PDB entry 6V15 | X-ray diffraction, 2.80 A resolution | chains A and C of the 5 polymer chains in the assembly

== Chain A ==
Protein: HLA class II histocompatibility antigen, DR alpha chain
Organism: Homo sapiens
UniProtKB: P01903 (DRA_HUMAN); residues 5-181 here correspond to UniProt positions 30-206 (UniProt number = residue number + 25)
Chain sequence (189 residues; row label = number of the first residue in the row):
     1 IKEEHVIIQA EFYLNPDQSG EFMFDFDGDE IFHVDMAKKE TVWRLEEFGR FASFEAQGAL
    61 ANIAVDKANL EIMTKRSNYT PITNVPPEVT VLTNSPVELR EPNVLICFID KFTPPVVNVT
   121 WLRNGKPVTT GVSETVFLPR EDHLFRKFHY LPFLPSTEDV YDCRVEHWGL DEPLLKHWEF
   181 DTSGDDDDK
Disordered / not traced: 1-3, 181-189
Cystine bridges: C107-C163
Glycans and other covalent adducts: N-acetylglucosamine (NAG) linked to N78, N118
Construct notes: expression tag (1-4, 182-189)

== Chain C ==
Protein: Fibrinogen beta 72,74cit69-81
Chain sequence (13 residues; row label = number of the first residue in the row):
    69 GGYRARPAKA AAT
Modified positions: R72 (citrulline; CIR); R74 (citrulline; CIR)

== Chain A / chain C interface ==
Residue-residue contacts (28):
  Q9(A) - A73(C)
  Q9(A) - R74(C)  hydrogen bond (side chain-backbone)
  E11(A) - R74(C)
  F24(A) - R72(C)
  I31(A) - Y71(C)
  F32(A) - Y71(C)  hydrophobic
  W43(A) - Y71(C)  hydrophobic
  F51(A) - G69(C)  hydrogen bond (backbone-backbone)
  A52(A) - G69(C)
  A52(A) - Y71(C)  hydrophobic
  S53(A) - G69(C)  hydrogen bond (backbone-backbone)
  S53(A) - G70(C)
  S53(A) - Y71(C)  hydrogen bond (backbone-backbone)
  F54(A) - Y71(C)
  N62(A) - R74(C)  hydrogen bond (side chain-backbone)
  N62(A) - P75(C)
  N62(A) - A76(C)  hydrogen bond (side chain-backbone)
  V65(A) - A76(C)
  V65(A) - K77(C)
  V65(A) - A78(C)
  D66(A) - A76(C)
  N69(A) - K77(C)  hydrogen bond (side chain-backbone)
  N69(A) - A78(C)
  N69(A) - A79(C)  hydrogen bond (side chain-backbone)
  I72(A) - A79(C)
  I72(A) - A80(C)
  I72(A) - T81(C)
  R76(A) - A80(C)  hydrogen bond (side chain-backbone)
Also at the interface, not in a pair above, chain A (17 interface residues in all): F22

== Overview ==
17 residues of chain A and 13 residues of chain C are in contact, with 9 hydrogen bonds. Polar contacts
include Q9(A)-R74(C), N62(A)-R74(C) and N62(A)-A76(C). N-acetylglucosamine is covalently linked to N78(A) and
N118(A).
Here chain A is HLA class II histocompatibility antigen, DR alpha chain (Homo sapiens) and chain C is
Fibrinogen beta 72,74cit69-81. Entry 6V15 (immune receptor complex) was determined by X-ray diffraction (same
publication as 6V0Y, 6V13, 6V18, 6V19 and 6V1A).
